Entry 5AEU (X-ray diffraction, 2.49 A resolution); this record covers chains E and F of the 6 polymer chains in the assembly.

Chain E:
Molecule: Biphenyl dioxygenase subunit alpha
From: Burkholderia xenovorans LB400
Notes: EC 1.14.12.18
Reference sequence: P37333 (BPHA_BURXL); numbering as in UniProt (aligned over 1-459)
Sequence (459 residues; row label = number of the first residue in the row):
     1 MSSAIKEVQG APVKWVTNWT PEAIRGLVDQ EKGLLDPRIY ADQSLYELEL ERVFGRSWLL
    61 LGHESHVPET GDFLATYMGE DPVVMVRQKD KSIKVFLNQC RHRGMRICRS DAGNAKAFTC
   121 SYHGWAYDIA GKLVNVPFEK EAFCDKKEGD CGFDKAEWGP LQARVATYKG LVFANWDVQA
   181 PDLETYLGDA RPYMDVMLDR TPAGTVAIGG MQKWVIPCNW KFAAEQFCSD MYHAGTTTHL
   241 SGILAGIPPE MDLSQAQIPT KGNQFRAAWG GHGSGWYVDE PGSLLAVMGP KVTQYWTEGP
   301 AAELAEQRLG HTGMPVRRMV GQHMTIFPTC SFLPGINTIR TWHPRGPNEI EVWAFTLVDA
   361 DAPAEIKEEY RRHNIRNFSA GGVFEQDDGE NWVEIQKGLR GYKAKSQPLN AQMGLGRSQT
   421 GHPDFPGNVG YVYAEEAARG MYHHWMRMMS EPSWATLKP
Unresolved in the structure: 1-17, 144-152
Sequence notes: engineered mutation G335 (Thr in P37333), I336 (Phe in P37333), T338 (Asn in P37333), T341 (Ile in P37333)
Swiss-Prot annotation at these positions:
  - binding site ([2Fe-2S] cluster): C100, H102, C120, H123
  - binding site (Fe cation): H233, H239
Metal / ion sites: 2Fe-2S cluster Fe: C100, H102, C120, H123; Fe2+: H233, H239, D388
Ligand contacts: 2Fe-2S cluster (FES): C100, H102, R103, G104, M105, C120, Y122, H123, G124, W125
Reported in the primary citation:
  - mutagenesis - T335G/F336I/N338T/I341T: unchanged catalytic activity (citing earlier work)

Chain F:
Molecule: Biphenyl dioxygenase subunit beta
From: Burkholderia xenovorans LB400
Notes: EC 1.14.12.18
Reference sequence: P37334 (BPHE_BURXL); residue numbers follow UniProt; this construct covers 1-188
Sequence (188 residues; row label = number of the first residue in the row):
     1 MTNPSPHFFK TFEWPSKAAG LELQNEIEQF YYREAQLLDH RAYEAWFALL DKDIHYFMPL
    61 RTNRMIREGE LEYSGDQDLA HFDETHETMY GRIRKVTSDV GWAENPPSRT RHLVSNVIVK
   121 ETATPDTFEV NSAFILYRNR LERQVDIFAG ERRDVLRRAD NNLGFSIAKR TILLDASTLL
   181 SNNLSMFF
Unresolved in the structure: 1-6

How chain E and chain F interact:
Contacting residue pairs - 75 pairs, chain E then chain F:
  S110(E) - N63(F)
  S110(E) - M65(F)
  D111(E) - T62(F)
  D111(E) - N63(F)  hydrogen bond (side chain-backbone)
  A112(E) - R64(F)  hydrogen bond (backbone-side chain)
  A112(E) - E68(F)
  G113(E) - E68(F)
  N114(E) - E68(F)  hydrogen bond (backbone-side chain)
  I208(E) - Q77(F)
  I208(E) - D78(F)
  I208(E) - L79(F)
  G209(E) - D78(F)
  G209(E) - L79(F)  hydrogen bond (backbone-backbone)
  G210(E) - L60(F)
  G210(E) - L79(F)
  M211(E) - L60(F)
  Q212(E) - L60(F)
  K213(E) - T178(F)
  K213(E) - L179(F)  hydrogen bond (backbone-backbone)
  W214(E) - L179(F)
  W214(E) - S181(F)
  W214(E) - N182(F)  hydrogen bond (side chain-backbone)
  V215(E) - L179(F)  hydrogen bond (backbone-backbone)
  V215(E) - L180(F)
  V215(E) - S181(F)
  V215(E) - N182(F)
  P217(E) - N182(F)
  T237(E) - W102(F)  hydrogen bond (backbone-side chain)
  T238(E) - W102(F)  hydrogen bond (backbone-side chain)
  L240(E) - V100(F)  hydrophobic
  S241(E) - K95(F)
  S241(E) - V100(F)
  S241(E) - G101(F)
  L244(E) - R94(F)
  L244(E) - S98(F)
  A245(E) - G91(F)
  I247(E) - R94(F)
  P248(E) - R94(F)  hydrogen bond (backbone-side chain)
  P249(E) - Y90(F)
  M251(E) - R94(F)  hydrogen bond (backbone-side chain)
  T356(E) - L79(F)
  R371(E) - D76(F)  hydrogen bond (side chain-backbone)
  R371(E) - Q77(F)
  R371(E) - D78(F)  hydrogen bond (side chain-backbone)
  R371(E) - D83(F)  salt bridge
  R372(E) - T85(F)
  I375(E) - L79(F)  hydrophobic
  I375(E) - A80(F)
  I375(E) - H81(F)
  I375(E) - F82(F)  hydrophobic
  I375(E) - D83(F)
  I375(E) - E84(F)
  I375(E) - R92(F)  hydrogen bond (backbone-side chain)
  R376(E) - T88(F)
  R376(E) - R92(F)
  S379(E) - H81(F)
  A380(E) - L179(F)  hydrophobic
  A380(E) - N183(F)
  A380(E) - L184(F)  hydrogen bond (backbone-backbone)
  G381(E) - R92(F)  hydrogen bond (backbone-side chain)
  G381(E) - L184(F)
  V383(E) - R92(F)
  V383(E) - K95(F)
  Q386(E) - K95(F)
  Q386(E) - A103(F)
  Q386(E) - L184(F)
  Q386(E) - S185(F)
  D387(E) - K95(F)  salt bridge
  D387(E) - W102(F)
  D387(E) - A103(F)  hydrogen bond (side chain-backbone)
  E390(E) - R140(F)  salt bridge
  E390(E) - L141(F)
  E390(E) - N182(F)
  E390(E) - N183(F)
  K397(E) - E142(F)
Interface residues without a listed pair, chain E (47 interface residues in all): R109, I216, L253, E351, A354, F355, N374, G382, V393, E394
Interface residues without a listed pair, chain F (39 interface residues in all): S177

Summary:
The interface between chain E and chain F involves 47 residues on one side and 39 on the other, with 17
hydrogen bonds and 3 salt bridges. Polar contacts include R371(E)-D83(F), D387(E)-K95(F) and E390(E)-R140(F).
Ligands of chain E: 2Fe-2S cluster. The paper reports that T335G/F336I/N338T/I341T of chain E leave catalytic
activity unchanged.
Chain E is Biphenyl dioxygenase subunit alpha and chain F is Biphenyl dioxygenase subunit beta, both from
Burkholderia xenovorans LB400; the structure, Crystal structure of II9 variant of Biphenyl dioxygenase from
Burkholderia xenovorans LB400, was determined by X-ray diffraction, deposited together with 5AEW.
